PDB entry 8YO4 | electron microscopy, 3.20 A resolution | chains B and F of the 6 polymer chains in the assembly

Chain B:
Name: DNA topoisomerase medium subunit
From: Escherichia phage T4
Notes: EC 5.6.2.2
UniProtKB: P07065 (TOP5_BPT4); residues 1-442 here = UniProt positions 1-442
Sequence (452 residues; each row starts with the number of its first residue):
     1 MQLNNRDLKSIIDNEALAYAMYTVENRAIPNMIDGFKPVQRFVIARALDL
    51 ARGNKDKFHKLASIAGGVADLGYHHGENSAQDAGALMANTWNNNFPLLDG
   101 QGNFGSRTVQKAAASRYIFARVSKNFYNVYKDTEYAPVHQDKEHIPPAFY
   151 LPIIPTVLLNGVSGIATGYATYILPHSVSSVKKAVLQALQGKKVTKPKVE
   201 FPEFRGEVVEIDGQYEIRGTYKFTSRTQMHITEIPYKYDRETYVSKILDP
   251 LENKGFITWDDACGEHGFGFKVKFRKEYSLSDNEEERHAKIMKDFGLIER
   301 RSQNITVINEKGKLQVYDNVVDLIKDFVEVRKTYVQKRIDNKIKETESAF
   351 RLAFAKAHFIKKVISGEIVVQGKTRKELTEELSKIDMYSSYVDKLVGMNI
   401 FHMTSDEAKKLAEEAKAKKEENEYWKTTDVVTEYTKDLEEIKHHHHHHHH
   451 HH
Unresolved in the structure: 443-452
Construct notes: expression tag (443-452)
Swiss-Prot annotation at these positions:
  - active site: Tyr117 (O-(5'-phospho-DNA)-tyrosine intermediate)

Chain F:
Molecule: 52-nt DNA strand
Sequence (52 nucleotides; numbered -6 to 45; the number before each row is that of its first residue; numbers below 1 keep their minus sign (DA-6 is residue -6)):
    -6 ATATATATATATATGTGTATATATACACACATACATATACATATATATGC
    44 AT
Unresolved in the structure: -6 to 1, 26-45

Chain B / chain F interface:
Residue-residue contacts - 20 pairs, chain B then chain F:
  Arg116(B) - DA12(F)  salt bridge to the phosphate
  Arg116(B) - DT13(F)  salt bridge to the phosphate
  Tyr117(B) - DA12(F)  hydrogen bond to the phosphate
  Ile165(B) - DC19(F)  base contact
  Ile165(B) - DA20(F)  base contact
  Ala166(B) - DC19(F)  phosphate contact
  Ala166(B) - DA20(F)  sugar contact
  Thr167(B) - DC19(F)  sugar contact
  Gly168(B) - DC19(F)  phosphate contact
  Gly168(B) - DA20(F)  hydrogen bond to the phosphate
  Gly168(B) - DC21(F)  phosphate contact
  Ala170(B) - DA20(F)  sugar contact
  Gln214(B) - DC23(F)  hydrogen bond to the phosphate
  Lys293(B) - DT25(F)  salt bridge to the phosphate
  Ile298(B) - DA24(F)  phosphate contact
  Arg300(B) - DC23(F)  sugar contact
  Arg300(B) - DA24(F)  salt bridge to the phosphate
  Ser302(B) - DA22(F)  phosphate contact
  Ser302(B) - DC23(F)  hydrogen bond to the phosphate
  Asn304(B) - DC21(F)  sugar contact
Other interface residues (no listed pair), chain B (16 interface residues in all): Ala114, Tyr169, Arg301

Summary:
16 residues of chain B face 9 of chain F across their interface, with 4 hydrogen bonds and 4 salt bridges.
Polar contacts include Tyr117(B)-DA12(F), Gly168(B)-DA20(F) and Gln214(B)-DC23(F). UniProt lists active-site
residue Tyr117(B) on chain B.
Chain B is DNA topoisomerase medium subunit (Escherichia phage T4) and chain F is a 52-nt DNA strand; the
structure, structure of phage T4 topoisomerase II central domain bound with DNA, was determined by electron
microscopy, deposited together with 8YLU, 8YO3, 8YO5, 8YO7, 8YOD and 8YON.
